PDB entry 9M5P | electron microscopy, 3.30 A resolution | chains 1 and 2 of the 6 polymer chains in the assembly

# Chain 1 (and 2)
Name: Amyloid-beta protein 40
Organism: Homo sapiens
Notes: chain 2 of this document is another copy of the same molecule, construct and numbering; everything in this record applies to it too
UniProtKB: P05067 (A4_HUMAN); residues 1-40 here correspond to UniProt positions 672-711 (UniProt number = residue number + 671)
Sequence (40 residues; row label = number of the first residue in the row):
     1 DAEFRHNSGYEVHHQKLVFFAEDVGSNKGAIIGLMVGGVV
Unresolved in the structure: 1-15, 38-40
Sequence notes: variant Asn-7 (Asp678 in P05067)

# How chain 1 and chain 2 interact
Contacting residue pairs - 47 pairs, chain 1 then chain 2:
  Lys-16(1) / Lys-16(2)
  Lys-16(1) / Leu-17(2)  hydrogen bond (backbone-backbone)
  Leu-17(1) / Leu-17(2)  hydrophobic
  Val-18(1) / Leu-17(2)  hydrogen bond (backbone-backbone)
  Val-18(1) / Val-18(2)
  Val-18(1) / Phe-19(2)  hydrogen bond (backbone-backbone)
  Phe-19(1) / Phe-19(2)  hydrophobic
  Phe-20(1) / Phe-19(2)  hydrogen bond (backbone-backbone)
  Phe-20(1) / Phe-20(2)  hydrophobic
  Phe-20(1) / Ala-21(2)  hydrogen bond (backbone-backbone)
  Ala-21(1) / Ala-21(2)
  Glu-22(1) / Ala-21(2)  hydrogen bond (backbone-backbone)
  Glu-22(1) / Glu-22(2)
  Glu-22(1) / Asp-23(2)  hydrogen bond (backbone-backbone)
  Asp-23(1) / Asp-23(2)  hydrogen bond (backbone-backbone)
  Asp-23(1) / Val-24(2)  hydrogen bond (backbone-backbone)
  Asp-23(1) / Ser-26(2)  hydrogen bond
  Asp-23(1) / Lys-28(2)  salt bridge
  Val-24(1) / Val-24(2)
  Gly-25(1) / Val-24(2)  hydrogen bond (backbone-backbone)
  Gly-25(1) / Gly-25(2)
  Gly-25(1) / Ser-26(2)
  Ser-26(1) / Ser-26(2)
  Ser-26(1) / Asn-27(2)  hydrogen bond (backbone-backbone)
  Asn-27(1) / Asn-27(2)  hydrogen bond
  Lys-28(1) / Asn-27(2)  hydrogen bond (backbone-backbone)
  Gly-29(1) / Asn-27(2)  hydrogen bond (backbone-backbone)
  Gly-29(1) / Lys-28(2)
  Gly-29(1) / Gly-29(2)
  Ala-30(1) / Gly-29(2)  hydrogen bond (backbone-backbone)
  Ala-30(1) / Ala-30(2)
  Ala-30(1) / Ile-31(2)  hydrogen bond (backbone-backbone)
  Ile-31(1) / Asn-27(2)
  Ile-31(1) / Ile-31(2)
  Ile-32(1) / Ile-31(2)  hydrogen bond (backbone-backbone)
  Ile-32(1) / Ile-32(2)
  Ile-32(1) / Gly-33(2)  hydrogen bond (backbone-backbone)
  Gly-33(1) / Gly-33(2)  hydrogen bond (backbone-backbone)
  Gly-33(1) / Leu-34(2)
  Leu-34(1) / Leu-34(2)
  Met-35(1) / Ile-32(2)  hydrophobic
  Met-35(1) / Leu-34(2)  hydrogen bond (backbone-backbone)
  Met-35(1) / Met-35(2)
  Met-35(1) / Val-36(2)  hydrogen bond (backbone-backbone)
  Val-36(1) / Val-36(2)
  Gly-37(1) / Val-36(2)  hydrogen bond (backbone-backbone)
  Gly-37(1) / Gly-37(2)  hydrogen bond (backbone-backbone)

# Overview
The chain 1/chain 2 interface involves 22 residues from each chain; the contacts include 24 hydrogen bonds and
1 salt bridge. Among the polar pairs are Asp-23(1)/Lys-28(2), Asp-23(1)/Ser-26(2) and Asn-27(1)/Asn-27(2).
Chain 1 and chain 2 are both Amyloid-beta protein 40 (Homo sapiens); the structure, I-type amyloid fibril (40)
of Tottori (D7N) mutant, was determined by electron microscopy (same publication as 9M5Q, 9M5R and 9UMH).
